9GMX - chains A and B of the 4 polymer chains in the assembly; structure by electron microscopy, 2.82 A resolution.

# Chain A (and B)
Protein: Schlafen family member 11
From: Homo sapiens
Notes: EC 3.6.-.-; chain B of this document is another copy of the same molecule, construct and numbering; everything in this record applies to it too
UniProt: Q7Z7L1 (SLN11_HUMAN); numbering as in UniProt (aligned over 1-901)
Chain sequence (929 residues; numbered -27 to 901; the number before each row is that of its first residue; numbers below 1 keep their minus sign (Met-27 is residue -27)):
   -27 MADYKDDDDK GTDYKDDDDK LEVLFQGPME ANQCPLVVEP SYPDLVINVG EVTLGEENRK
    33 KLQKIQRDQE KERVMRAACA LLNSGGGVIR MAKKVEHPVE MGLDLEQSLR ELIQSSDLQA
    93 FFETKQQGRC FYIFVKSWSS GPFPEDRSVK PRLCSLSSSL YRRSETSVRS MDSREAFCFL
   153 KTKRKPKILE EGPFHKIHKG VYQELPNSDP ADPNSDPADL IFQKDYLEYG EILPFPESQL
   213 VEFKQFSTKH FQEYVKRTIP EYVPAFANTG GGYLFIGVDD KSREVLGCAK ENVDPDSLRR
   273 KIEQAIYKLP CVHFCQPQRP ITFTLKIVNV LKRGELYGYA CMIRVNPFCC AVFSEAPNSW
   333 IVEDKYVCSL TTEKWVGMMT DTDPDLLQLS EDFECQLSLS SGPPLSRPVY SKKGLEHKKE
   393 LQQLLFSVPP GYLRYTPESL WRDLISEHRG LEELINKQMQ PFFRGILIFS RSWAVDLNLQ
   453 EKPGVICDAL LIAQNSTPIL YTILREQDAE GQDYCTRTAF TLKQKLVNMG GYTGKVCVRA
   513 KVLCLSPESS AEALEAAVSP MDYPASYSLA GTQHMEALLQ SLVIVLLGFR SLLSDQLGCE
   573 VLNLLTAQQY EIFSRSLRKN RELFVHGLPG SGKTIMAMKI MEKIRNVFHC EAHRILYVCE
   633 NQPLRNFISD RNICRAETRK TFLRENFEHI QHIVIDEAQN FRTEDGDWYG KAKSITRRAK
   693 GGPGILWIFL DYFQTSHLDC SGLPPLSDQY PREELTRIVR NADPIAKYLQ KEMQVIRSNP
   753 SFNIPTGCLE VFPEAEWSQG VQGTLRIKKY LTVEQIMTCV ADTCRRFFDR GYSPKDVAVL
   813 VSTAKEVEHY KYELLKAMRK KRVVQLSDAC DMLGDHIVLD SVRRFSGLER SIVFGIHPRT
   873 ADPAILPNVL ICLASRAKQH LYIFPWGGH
Disordered / not traced: -27 to 6, 159-187, 354-380, 520-529, 900-901
Construct notes: initiating methionine (-27); expression tag (-26 to 0)
Metal / ion sites: Mn2+: Glu209, Glu214, Asp252 (shared with 1 residue of chain T); Zn2+: His285, Cys287, Cys321, Cys322
Swiss-Prot annotation at these positions:
  - active site: Lys216
  - binding site (Mg(2+)): Glu209, Glu214
  - binding site (Zn(2+)): His285, Cys287, Cys321, Cys322
  - binding site (ATP): Gly599 to Thr606
  - mutagenesis: Glu209 (E209A: Complete loss of endonuclease activity), Glu214 (E214A: Complete loss of endonuclease activity), Lys216 (K216A: Complete loss of endonuclease activity), Tyr234 (Y234A: No effect on endonuclease activity), Asp252 (D252A: Slight increase in endonuclease activity), Lys605 (K605M: Abolishes ATPase activity without affecting its role in DNA damage response; when associated with A-668), Asp668 (D668A: Abolishes ATPase activity without affecting its role in DNA damage response; when associated with M-605), Glu669 (E669Q: Abolishes ATPase activity, leading to abolish ability to inhibit DNA replication without affecting subcellular location), Ser753 (S753D: Complete loss of tRNA cleavage and ssDNA binding)
Reported in the primary citation:
  - post-translational modification sites: Ser219, Thr230, Ser753 (citing earlier work)
  - mutagenesis - S753D: decreased binding to tRNA
  - mutagenesis - S219D, T230D: decreased binding to tRNA-Leu

# Chain A / chain B interface
Residue-residue contacts (69):
  Glu29(A) with Lys253(B), salt bridge
  Lys32(A) with Lys253(B)
  Pro70(A) with Pro206(B); Pro208(B); Arg255(B), hydrogen bond (backbone-side chain)
  Glu72(A) with Pro208(B); Glu209(B); Arg255(B), salt bridge
  Leu75(A) with Thr138(B)
  Glu78(A) with Ser136(B); Glu137(B); Thr138(B), hydrogen bond; Ser139(B)
  Gln79(A) with Arg141(B), hydrogen bond
  Arg82(A) with Ser136(B), hydrogen bond; Ser139(B), hydrogen bond; Arg141(B)
  Gln86(A) with Glu147(B)
  Ser87(A) with Arg134(B), hydrogen bond; Glu147(B), hydrogen bond
  Ser88(A) with Arg134(B), hydrogen bond; Ser136(B), hydrogen bond (backbone-side chain); Arg141(B)
  Asp89(A) with Arg134(B)
  Leu90(A) with Ser136(B); Glu137(B)
  Gln91(A) with Gln211(B); Thr241(B)
  Val121(A) with Val121(B), hydrophobic
  Arg134(A) with Ser88(B); Asp89(B), salt bridge
  Ser136(A) with Glu78(B); Arg82(B), hydrogen bond (backbone-side chain); Ser88(B), hydrogen bond (side chain-backbone)
  Glu137(A) with Met73(B); Glu78(B); Leu90(B)
  Thr138(A) with Leu75(B); Glu78(B), hydrogen bond
  Ser139(A) with Glu78(B), hydrogen bond; Arg82(B), hydrogen bond
  Arg141(A) with Gln79(B), hydrogen bond; Arg82(B); Ser88(B)
  Arg146(A) with Arg146(B)
  Glu147(A) with Ser87(B); Ser88(B), hydrogen bond
  Pro208(A) with Pro70(B); Glu72(B)
  Glu209(A) with Glu72(B)
  Lys253(A) with Glu29(B)
  Arg255(A) with Pro70(B), hydrogen bond (side chain-backbone)
  Arg590(A) with Tyr722(B); Glu726(B), salt bridge
  Lys591(A) with Tyr722(B); Pro723(B); Arg724(B), hydrogen bond (backbone-backbone); Glu725(B), salt bridge
  Asn592(A) with Pro723(B)
  Arg593(A) with Tyr722(B), hydrogen bond
  Pro695(A) with Ser719(B)
  Ser719(A) with Gly694(B); Pro695(B)
  Tyr722(A) with Lys591(B); Arg593(B), hydrogen bond
  Pro723(A) with Lys591(B); Asn592(B)
  Arg724(A) with Lys591(B), hydrogen bond (backbone-backbone)
  Glu725(A) with Lys591(B), salt bridge
Interface residues without a listed pair, chain A (44 interface residues in all): His69, Val71, Arg135, Gln211, Asp252, Ser588, Glu726
Interface residues without a listed pair, chain B (44 interface residues in all): Lys32, His69, Val71, Gln91, Arg590

# Summary
The chain A/chain B interface involves 44 residues from each chain; the contacts include 21 hydrogen bonds and
6 salt bridges. Among the polar pairs are Glu29(A)-Lys253(B), Glu72(A)-Arg255(B) and Arg134(A)-Asp89(B). From
the paper: S219D and T230D of chain A reduce binding to tRNA-Leu; modification sites Ser219(A), Thr230(A) and
Ser753(A).
Chain A and chain B are both Schlafen family member 11 (Homo sapiens); the structure, SLFN11 WT dimer bound to
tRNA-Leu-TAA (post-cleavage state), was determined by electron microscopy, deposited together with 9ERD, 9ERE,
9ERF and 9GMW.
